2QSS - chains A and B of the 4 polymer chains in the assembly; structure by X-ray diffraction, 1.75 A resolution.

[Chain A]
Protein: Hemoglobin subunit alpha
From: Bos taurus
UniProtKB: P01966 (HBA_BOVIN); residues 1-141 here correspond to UniProt positions 2-142 (UniProt number = residue number + 1)
Chain sequence (141 residues; numbered 1 to 141; the number before each row is that of its first residue):
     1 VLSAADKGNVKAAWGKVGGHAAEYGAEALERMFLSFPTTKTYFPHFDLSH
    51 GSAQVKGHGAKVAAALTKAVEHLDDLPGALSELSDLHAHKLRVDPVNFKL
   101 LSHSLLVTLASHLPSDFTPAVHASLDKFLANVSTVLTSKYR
Swiss-Prot annotation at these positions:
  - binding site (O2): His-58
  - binding site (heme b): His-87
  - modified residue: Ser-3 (Phosphoserine), Lys-7 (N6-succinyllysine), Lys-11 (N6-succinyllysine), Lys-16 (N6-acetyllysine), Tyr-24 (Phosphotyrosine), Ser-35 (Phosphoserine), Lys-40 (N6-succinyllysine), Ser-49 (Phosphoserine), Ser-102 (Phosphoserine), Thr-108 (Phosphothreonine), Ser-124 (Phosphoserine), Thr-134 (Phosphothreonine), Thr-137 (Phosphothreonine), Ser-138 (Phosphoserine)

[Chain B]
Protein: Hemoglobin subunit beta
From: Bos taurus
UniProtKB: P02070 (HBB_BOVIN); residue numbers follow UniProt; this construct covers 1-145
Chain sequence (145 residues; row label = number of the first residue in the row):
     1 MLTAEEKAAVTAFWGKVKVDEVGGEALGRLLVVYPWTQRFFESFGDLSTA
    51 DAVMNNPKVKAHGKKVLDSFSNGMKHLDDLKGTFAALSELHCDKLHVDPE
   101 NFKLLGNVLVVVLARNFGKEFTPVLQADFQKVVAGVANALAHRYH
Swiss-Prot annotation at these positions:
  - binding site (heme b): His-62, His-91
  - modified residue: Thr-11 (Phosphothreonine), Ser-43 (Phosphoserine), Lys-58 (N6-acetyllysine), Lys-81 (N6-acetyllysine), Cys-92 (S-nitrosocysteine)
  - natural variant: Gly-15 (G15S: In allele B), Lys-18 (K18H: In allele B), Asp-20 (D20G: In allele D-Zambia), Ser-43 (S43T: In allele D-Zambia), Lys-119 (K119N: In allele B), Lys-131 (K131Q: In allele C-Rhodesia)

[How chain A and chain B interact]
Contacting residue pairs - 34 pairs, chain A then chain B:
  Arg-31(A) / Phe-121(B)  hydrogen bond (side chain-backbone)
  Arg-31(A) / Thr-122(B)
  Arg-31(A) / Pro-123(B)
  Arg-31(A) / Gln-126(B)  hydrogen bond
  Leu-34(A) / Pro-123(B)  hydrophobic
  Leu-34(A) / Val-124(B)  hydrophobic
  Leu-34(A) / Ala-127(B)
  Ser-35(A) / Gln-126(B)  hydrogen bond
  Ser-35(A) / Ala-127(B)
  Ser-35(A) / Gln-130(B)
  Phe-36(A) / Gln-130(B)
  His-103(A) / Asn-107(B)
  His-103(A) / Val-111(B)
  His-103(A) / Gln-130(B)  hydrogen bond
  Val-107(A) / Val-111(B)  hydrophobic
  Val-107(A) / Ala-114(B)
  Val-107(A) / Gln-126(B)
  Ala-110(A) / Val-111(B)
  Ala-110(A) / Arg-115(B)
  Ser-111(A) / Ala-114(B)
  Ser-111(A) / Gly-118(B)  hydrogen bond (side chain-backbone)
  Pro-114(A) / Arg-115(B)  hydrogen bond (backbone-side chain)
  Phe-117(A) / Arg-29(B)  hydrogen bond (backbone-side chain)
  Phe-117(A) / Val-111(B)  hydrophobic
  Phe-117(A) / Arg-115(B)
  Thr-118(A) / Arg-29(B)  hydrogen bond (backbone-side chain)
  Pro-119(A) / Arg-29(B)
  Pro-119(A) / Val-32(B)
  Pro-119(A) / Met-54(B)  hydrophobic
  His-122(A) / Arg-29(B)  hydrogen bond
  His-122(A) / Val-33(B)
  Ala-123(A) / Val-33(B)
  Asp-126(A) / Val-33(B)
  Asp-126(A) / Tyr-34(B)
Other interface residues (no listed pair), chain A (19 interface residues in all): Glu-30, Leu-106, Ala-120, Lys-127
Other interface residues (no listed pair), chain B (19 interface residues in all): Val-110, Lys-119

[In short]
Chain A and chain B each contribute 19 residues to their interface, with 9 hydrogen bonds. Polar pairs include
Arg-31(A)/Phe-121(B), Arg-31(A)/Gln-126(B) and Ser-35(A)/Gln-126(B). UniProt lists O2-binding residue
His-58(A) and heme b-binding residue His-87(A) on chain A; heme b-binding residues His-62(B) and His-91(B) on
chain B.
Chain A is Hemoglobin subunit alpha and chain B is Hemoglobin subunit beta, both from Bos taurus; the
structure, Bovine hemoglobin at pH 6.3, was determined by X-ray diffraction together with 2QSP, 2R1H, 3BJ1,
3BJ2 and 3BJ3 from the same study.
